PDB entry 8CYE | electron microscopy, 3.90 A resolution | chains O and P of the 22 polymer chains in the assembly

Chain O (and P):
Molecule: Flagellin
Organism: Escherichia coli O127:H6
Notes: chain P of this document is another copy of the same molecule, construct and numbering; everything in this record applies to it too
UniProtKB: B7USU2 (FLIC_ECO27); numbering as in UniProt (aligned over 1-548)
Chain sequence (548 residues; row label = number of the first residue in the row):
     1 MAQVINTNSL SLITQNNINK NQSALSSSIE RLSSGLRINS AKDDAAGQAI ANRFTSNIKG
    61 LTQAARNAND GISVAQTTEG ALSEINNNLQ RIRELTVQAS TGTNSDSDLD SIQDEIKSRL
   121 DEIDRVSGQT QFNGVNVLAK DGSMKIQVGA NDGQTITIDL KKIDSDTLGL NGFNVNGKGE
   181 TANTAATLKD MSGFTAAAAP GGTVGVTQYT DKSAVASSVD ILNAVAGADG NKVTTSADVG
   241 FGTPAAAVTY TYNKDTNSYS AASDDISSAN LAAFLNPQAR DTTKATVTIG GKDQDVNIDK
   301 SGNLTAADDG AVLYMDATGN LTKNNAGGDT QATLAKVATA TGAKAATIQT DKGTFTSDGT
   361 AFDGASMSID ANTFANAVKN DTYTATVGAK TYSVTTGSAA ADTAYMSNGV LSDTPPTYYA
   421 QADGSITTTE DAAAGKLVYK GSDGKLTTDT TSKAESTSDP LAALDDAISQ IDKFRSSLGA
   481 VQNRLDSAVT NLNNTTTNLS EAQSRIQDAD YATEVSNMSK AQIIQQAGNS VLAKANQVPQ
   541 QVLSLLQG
Unresolved in the structure: 1, 178-454, 548

Interface between chain O and chain P:
Pairs across the interface (17; chain O residue first):
  Ala512(O) - Gln15(P)
  Thr513(O) - Gln15(P)  hydrogen bond (backbone-side chain)
  Ser516(O) - Asn536(P)
  Ser519(O) - Asn536(P)
  Ser519(O) - Pro539(P)
  Lys520(O) - Ile5(P)
  Lys520(O) - Asn6(P)
  Ile523(O) - Pro539(P)
  Ile523(O) - Gln540(P)
  Ile523(O) - Leu543(P)
  Ile524(O) - Ile5(P)  hydrophobic
  Gln526(O) - Leu543(P)
  Ala527(O) - Leu543(P)
  Ala527(O) - Leu546(P)  hydrophobic
  Ser530(O) - Leu546(P)
  Val531(O) - Leu546(P)  hydrophobic
  Lys534(O) - Leu546(P)
Interface residues without a listed pair, chain P (10 interface residues in all): Thr7, Leu532

Summary:
The interface between chain O and chain P involves 12 residues on one side and 10 on the other, with 1
hydrogen bond. The hydrogen-bonded pair is Thr513(O)-Gln15(P).
Chain O and chain P are both Flagellin (Escherichia coli O127:H6); the structure, Cryo-EM asymmetric
reconstruction of the EPEC H6 bacterial flagellar filament Normal Waveform, was determined by electron
microscopy together with 8CVI, 8CWM and 8CXM from the same study.
